Entry 8J1V (electron microscopy, 3.01 A resolution); this record covers chains A and K of the 9 polymer chains in the assembly.

== Chain A ==
Protein: Spike protein S2'
Source organism: Severe acute respiratory syndrome coronavirus 2
UniProt: P0DTC2 (SPIKE_SARS2); aligned to UniProt positions 25-1139 over residues 27-1141 (the alignment contains insertions or deletions, so no single offset holds)
Sequence (1115 residues; numbered 27 to 1141; the number before each row is that of its first residue):
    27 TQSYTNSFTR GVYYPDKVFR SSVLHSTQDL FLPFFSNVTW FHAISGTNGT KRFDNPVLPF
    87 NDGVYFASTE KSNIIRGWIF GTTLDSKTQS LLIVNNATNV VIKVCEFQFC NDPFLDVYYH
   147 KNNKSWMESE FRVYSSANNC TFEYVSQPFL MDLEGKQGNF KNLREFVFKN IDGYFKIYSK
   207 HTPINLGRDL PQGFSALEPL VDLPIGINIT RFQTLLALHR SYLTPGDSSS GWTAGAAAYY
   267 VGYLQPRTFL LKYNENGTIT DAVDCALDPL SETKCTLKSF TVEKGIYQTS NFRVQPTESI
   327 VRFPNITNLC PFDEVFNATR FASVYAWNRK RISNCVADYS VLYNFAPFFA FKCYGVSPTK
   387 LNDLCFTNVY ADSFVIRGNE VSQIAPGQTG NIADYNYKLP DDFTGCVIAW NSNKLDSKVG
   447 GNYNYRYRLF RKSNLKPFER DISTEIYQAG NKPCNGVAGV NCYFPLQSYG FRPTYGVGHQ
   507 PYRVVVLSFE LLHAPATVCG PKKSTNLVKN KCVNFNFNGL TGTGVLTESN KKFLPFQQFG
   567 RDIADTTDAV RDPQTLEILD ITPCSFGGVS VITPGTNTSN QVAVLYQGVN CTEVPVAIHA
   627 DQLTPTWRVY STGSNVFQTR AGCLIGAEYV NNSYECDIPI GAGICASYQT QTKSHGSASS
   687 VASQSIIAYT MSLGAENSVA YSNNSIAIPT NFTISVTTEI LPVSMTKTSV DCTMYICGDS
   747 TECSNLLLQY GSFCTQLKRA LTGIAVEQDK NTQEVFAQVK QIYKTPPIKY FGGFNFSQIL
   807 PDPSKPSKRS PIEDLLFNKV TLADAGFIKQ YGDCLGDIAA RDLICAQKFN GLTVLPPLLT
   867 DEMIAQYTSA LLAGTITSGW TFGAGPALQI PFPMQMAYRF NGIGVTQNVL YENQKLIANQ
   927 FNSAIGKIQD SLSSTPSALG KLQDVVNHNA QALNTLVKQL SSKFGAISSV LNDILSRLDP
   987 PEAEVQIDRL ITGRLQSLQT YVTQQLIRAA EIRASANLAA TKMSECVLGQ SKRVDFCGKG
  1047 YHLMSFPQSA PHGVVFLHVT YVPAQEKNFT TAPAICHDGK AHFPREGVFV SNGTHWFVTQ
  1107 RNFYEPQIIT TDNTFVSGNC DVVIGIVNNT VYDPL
Unresolved in the structure: 70-81, 178-187, 212-215, 244-263, 517-522, 621-638, 677-688, 828-852
Disulfide bonds: Cys131-Cys166, Cys291-Cys301, Cys336-Cys361, Cys379-Cys432, Cys391-Cys525, Cys480-Cys488, Cys538-Cys590, Cys617-Cys649, Cys662-Cys671, Cys738-Cys760, Cys743-Cys749, Cys1032-Cys1043, Cys1082-Cys1126
Covalently attached groups: N-acetylglucosamine (NAG) linked to Asn63, Asn122, Asn165, Asn234, Asn282, Asn331, Asn603, Asn657, Asn1074
Sequence notes: variant Thr27 (Pro25 in P0DTC2), Gln28 (Pro26 in P0DTC2), Ser29 (Ala27 in P0DTC2), Asp142 (Gly in P0DTC2), Gly213 (Val in P0DTC2), Asp339 (Gly in P0DTC2), Phe371 (Ser in P0DTC2), Pro373 (Ser in P0DTC2), Phe375 (Ser in P0DTC2), Ala376 (Thr in P0DTC2), Asn405 (Asp in P0DTC2), Ser408 (Arg in P0DTC2), Asn417 (Lys in P0DTC2), Lys440 (Asn in P0DTC2), Arg452 (Leu in P0DTC2), Asn477 (Ser in P0DTC2), Lys478 (Thr in P0DTC2), Ala484 (Glu in P0DTC2), Val486 (Phe in P0DTC2), Arg498 (Gln in P0DTC2), Tyr501 (Asn in P0DTC2), His505 (Tyr in P0DTC2), Gly614 (Asp in P0DTC2), Tyr655 (His in P0DTC2), Lys679 (Asn in P0DTC2), His681 (Pro in P0DTC2), Gly682 (Arg in P0DTC2), Ser683 (Arg in P0DTC2), Ser685 (Arg in P0DTC2), Lys764 (Asn in P0DTC2), Tyr796 (Asp in P0DTC2), Pro817 (Phe in P0DTC2), Pro892 (Ala in P0DTC2), Pro899 (Ala in P0DTC2), Pro942 (Ala in P0DTC2), His954 (Gln in P0DTC2), Lys969 (Asn in P0DTC2), Pro986 (Lys in P0DTC2), Pro987 (Val in P0DTC2)
Curated features (UniProtKB/Swiss-Prot):
  - glycosylation: Asn63 (N-linked (GlcNAc...) (hybrid) asparagine), Thr678 (O-linked (GlcNAc...) threonine)
What the authors report for this chain:
  - mutagenesis - Q493R: unchanged binding to 8-9D

== Chain K ==
Protein: 8-9D light chain
Source organism: Homo sapiens
Sequence (108 residues; numbered 1 to 108; the number before each row is that of its first residue):
     1 DIQMTQSPSF LSASVGDRVT ITCRASQGIS SYLAWYQQKP GKAPKLLIYA ASTLQSGVPS
    61 RFSGSGSGTE FTLTISSLQP EDFATYYCQH LNSYPSMYTF GQGTKVDI
Disulfide bonds: Cys23-Cys88

== Interface between chain A and chain K ==
Residue-residue contacts (11; chain A residue first):
  Arg403(A) - Ser30(K)  hydrogen bond
  Asn405(A) - Ser93(K)  hydrogen bond
  Gln493(A) - Tyr32(K)
  Ser494(A) - Tyr32(K)  hydrogen bond (backbone-side chain)
  Arg498(A) - Ser31(K)  hydrogen bond
  Tyr501(A) - Ile29(K)
  Tyr501(A) - Ser31(K)  hydrogen bond
  Gly502(A) - Gln27(K)
  Val503(A) - Gln27(K)
  His505(A) - Ser30(K)
  His505(A) - His90(K)  hydrogen bond
Other interface residues (no listed pair), chain A (11 interface residues in all): Tyr453, Gly496
Other interface residues (no listed pair), chain K (10 interface residues in all): Gly28, Ser67, Gly68

== Summary ==
Chain A and chain K form an interface of 11 and 10 residues respectively, with 6 hydrogen bonds. Among the
polar pairs are Arg403(A)-Ser30(K), Asn405(A)-Ser93(K) and Ser494(A)-Tyr32(K). Covalently linked
N-acetylglucosamine: at Asn63(A), Asn122(A), Asn165(A), Asn234(A), Asn282(A) and Asn331(A) and 3 more. From
the paper: Q493R of chain A leaves binding to 8-9D unchanged.
Here chain A is Spike protein S2' (Severe acute respiratory syndrome coronavirus 2) and chain K is 8-9D light
chain (Homo sapiens). Entry 8J1V (Cryo-EM structure of SARS-CoV2 Omicron BA.5 spike in complex with 8-9D Fabs)
was determined by electron microscopy (same publication as 8J1T).
